PDB entry 7M80 | X-ray diffraction, 1.98 A resolution | chains A and T of the 3 polymer chains in the assembly

== Chain A ==
Molecule: DNA polymerase eta
From: Homo sapiens
Notes: EC 2.7.7.7
UniProtKB: Q9Y253 (POLH_HUMAN); numbering as in UniProt (aligned over 1-432)
Sequence (435 residues; numbered -2 to 432; the number before each row is that of its first residue; numbers below 1 keep their minus sign (Gly-2 is residue -2)):
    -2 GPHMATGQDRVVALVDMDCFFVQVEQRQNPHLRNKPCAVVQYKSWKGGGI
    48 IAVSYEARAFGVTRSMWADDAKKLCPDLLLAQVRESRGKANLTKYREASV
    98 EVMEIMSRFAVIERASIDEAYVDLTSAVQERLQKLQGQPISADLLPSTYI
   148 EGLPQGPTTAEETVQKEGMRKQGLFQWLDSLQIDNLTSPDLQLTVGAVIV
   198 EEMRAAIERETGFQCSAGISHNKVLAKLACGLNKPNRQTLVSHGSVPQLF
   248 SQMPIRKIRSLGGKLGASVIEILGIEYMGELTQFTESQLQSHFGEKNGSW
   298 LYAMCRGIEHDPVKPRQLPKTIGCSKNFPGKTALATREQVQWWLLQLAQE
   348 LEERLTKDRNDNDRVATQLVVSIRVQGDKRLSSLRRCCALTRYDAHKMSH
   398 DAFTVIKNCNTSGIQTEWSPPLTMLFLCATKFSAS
Unresolved in the structure: 155-159
Construct notes: expression tag (-2 to 0)
Metal / ion sites: Mg2+ site 1: Asp13, Asp115, Glu116 (together with 2'-deoxyadenosine 5'-triphosphate) (shared with 1 residue of chain P); Ca2+: Asp13, Met14, Asp115 (together with 2'-deoxyadenosine 5'-triphosphate); Mg2+ site 2: Asp13, Met14, Asp115 (together with diphosphate) (shared with 1 residue of chain P)
Ligand contacts:
  - : Asp13, Met14, Asp115, Lys231
  - diphosphate / 2'-deoxyadenosine 5'-triphosphate: Asp13, Met14, Asp15, Cys16, Phe17, Phe18, Ile48, Ala49, Tyr52, Arg55, Arg61, Ile114, Asp115, Glu116, Lys231
UniProt features mapped onto this chain:
  - binding site (Mg(2+)): Asp13, Met14, Asp115, Glu116
  - binding site (Mn(2+)): Asp13, Met14, Asp115, Glu116
  - binding site (a 2'-deoxyribonucleoside 5'-triphosphate): Arg61
  - natural variant: Val37 (deletion: In XPV), Leu75 (deletion: In XPV), Arg93 (R93P: In XPV), Arg111 (R111H: In XPV), Thr122 (T122P: In XPV), Gly153 (G153D: In a breast cancer sample), Thr191 (T191P: In XPV), Gly263 (G263V: In XPV), Val266 (V266D: In XPV), Gly295 (G295R: In XPV), Arg361 (R361S: In XPV)
  - mutagenesis: Tyr52 (Y52A/F: Reduces DNA polymerase activity; Y52E: Reduces DNA polymerase activity. Increases fidelity of replication and reduces translesion bypass), Arg61 (R61A: Reduces enzymatic activity by two-thirds), Ser62 (S62G: Increased DNA polymerase activity and translesion bypass compared to wild-type), Ala68 (A68S/V: Severe reduction in thymine dimer translesion bypass), Asn324 to Pro326 (Reduces binding to chromatin and to monoubiquitinated PCNA. Abolishes binding to monoubiquitinated PCNA; when associated with 705-E--H-713 Del)

== Chain T ==
Molecule: 11-nt DNA strand
Sequence (11 nucleotides; row label = number of the first residue in the row):
     2 ATTTTGACGCT
Ligand contacts: diphosphate / 2'-deoxyadenosine 5'-triphosphate: DT3, DT4, DT5

== How chain A and chain T interact ==
Contacting residue pairs (39):
  Gln38(A) with DT4(T), hydrogen bond to the base; DT5(T), sugar contact
  Tyr39(A) with DT4(T), phosphate contact; DT5(T), hydrogen bond to the phosphate
  Trp42(A) with DA2(T), stacking on the base
  Ile47(A) with DT3(T), base contact
  Ile48(A) with DT3(T), base contact
  Arg61(A) with DT3(T), hydrogen bond to the base
  Ser62(A) with DT3(T), base contact
  Trp64(A) with DT3(T), phosphate contact
  Lys86(A) with DT6(T), salt bridge to the phosphate
  Leu89(A) with DT5(T), phosphate contact; DT6(T), phosphate contact
  Arg93(A) with DT6(T), salt bridge to the phosphate; DG7(T), salt bridge to the phosphate
  Lys293(A) with DG10(T), phosphate contact; DC11(T), phosphate contact
  Lys311(A) with DC9(T), phosphate contact
  Arg313(A) with DA8(T), salt bridge to the phosphate; DC9(T), salt bridge to the phosphate
  Pro316(A) with DG7(T), phosphate contact; DA8(T), phosphate contact
  Lys317(A) with DA8(T), hydrogen bond to the phosphate; DC9(T), salt bridge to the phosphate
  Thr318(A) with DG7(T), sugar contact; DA8(T), hydrogen bond to the phosphate
  Ile319(A) with DG7(T), phosphate contact
  Gly320(A) with DT6(T), sugar contact; DG7(T), hydrogen bond to the phosphate
  Cys321(A) with DT6(T), phosphate contact
  Ser322(A) with DT5(T), sugar contact; DT6(T), hydrogen bond to the phosphate
  Lys323(A) with DT5(T), salt bridge to the phosphate
  Asn324(A) with DT4(T), phosphate contact; DT5(T), hydrogen bond to the phosphate
  Pro326(A) with DA2(T), base contact
  Lys328(A) with DA2(T), base contact
  Arg351(A) with DT6(T), salt bridge to the phosphate; DG7(T), salt bridge to the phosphate
Other interface residues (no listed pair), chain A (34 interface residues in all): Gly46, Ala87, Glu110, Arg111, Leu315, Gly327, Thr329, Glu347

== In short ==
34 residues of chain A face 10 of chain T across their interface, with 8 hydrogen bonds, 9 salt bridges and 1
aromatic stacking contact. Polar contacts include Gln38(A)-DT4(T), Arg61(A)-DT3(T) and Tyr39(A)-DT5(T).
Diphosphate / 2'-deoxyadenosine 5'-triphosphate is bound between chain A and chain T.
Chain A is DNA polymerase eta (Homo sapiens) and chain T is an 11-nt DNA strand; the structure, Human DNA Pol
eta with dA-ended primer and dATP: in crystallo reaction for 100 s, was determined by X-ray diffraction
together with 7M7L, 7M7M, 7M7N, 7M7O, 7M7P, 7M7Q and 19 further entries from the same study.
